5LZH - chains D and E of the 5 polymer chains in the assembly; structure by X-ray diffraction, 1.13 A resolution.

Chain D:
Name: Cholera enterotoxin B subunit
Source organism: Vibrio cholerae
UniProtKB: Q57193 (Q57193_VIBCL); residues 1-103 here correspond to UniProt positions 22-124 (UniProt number = residue number + 21)
Chain sequence (103 residues; numbered 1 to 103; the number before each row is that of its first residue):
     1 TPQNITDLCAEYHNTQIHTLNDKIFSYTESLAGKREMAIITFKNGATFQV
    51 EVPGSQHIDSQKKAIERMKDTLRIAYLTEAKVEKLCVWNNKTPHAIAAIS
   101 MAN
Modified positions: Cys-9 (S-oxy cysteine; CSX); Cys-86 (S-oxy cysteine; CSX)
Cystine bridges: Cys-9/Cys-86
Ligand contacts:
  - 7BN ((2R,4S,5R,6R)-5-acetamido-2-[4-[3-[2-[(2S,3R,4R,5R,6R)-6-(hydroxymethyl)-3,4,5-tris(oxidanyl)oxan-2-yl]ethylamino]-3-oxidanylidene-propyl]-1,2,3-triazol-1-yl]-4-oxidanyl-6-[(1R,2R)-1,2,3-tris(oxidanyl)propyl]oxane-2-carboxylic acid), molecule 1: Glu-11, Tyr-12, His-13, Glu-51, Gln-56, His-57, Ile-58, Gln-61, Trp-88, Asn-90, Lys-91
  - 7BN, molecule 2: Gly-33, Lys-34, Arg-35
From the paper describing this entry:
  - binding site for 7BN: Glu-11, His-13, Asn-14, Glu-51, Gln-61, Asn-90, Lys-91

Chain E:
Name: Cholera enterotoxin B subunit
Source organism: Vibrio cholerae
UniProtKB: Q57193 (Q57193_VIBCL); residues 1-103 here correspond to UniProt positions 22-124 (UniProt number = residue number + 21)
Chain sequence (103 residues; numbered 1 to 103; the number before each row is that of its first residue):
     1 TPQNITDLCAEYHNTQIHTLNDKIFSYTESLAGKREMAIITFKNGATFQV
    51 EVPGSQHIDSQKKAIERMKDTLRIAYLTEAKVEKLCVWNNKTPHAIAAIS
   101 MAN
Cystine bridges: Cys-9/Cys-86
Ligand contacts:
  - 7BN ((2R,4S,5R,6R)-5-acetamido-2-[4-[3-[2-[(2S,3R,4R,5R,6R)-6-(hydroxymethyl)-3,4,5-tris(oxidanyl)oxan-2-yl]ethylamino]-3-oxidanylidene-propyl]-1,2,3-triazol-1-yl]-4-oxidanyl-6-[(1R,2R)-1,2,3-tris(oxidanyl)propyl]oxane-2-carboxylic acid), molecule 1: Glu-11, Tyr-12, His-13, Glu-51, Gln-56, His-57, Ile-58, Gln-61, Trp-88, Asn-90, Lys-91
  - 7BN, molecule 2: Gly-33, Lys-34, Arg-35

Interface between chain D and chain E:
Contacting residue pairs (63; chain D residue first):
  Thr-1(D) / Met-37(E)
  Thr-1(D) / Gln-49(E)
  Thr-1(D) / Thr-92(E)
  Thr-1(D) / Pro-93(E)
  Pro-2(D) / Arg-35(E)
  Pro-2(D) / Ile-39(E)
  Pro-2(D) / Pro-93(E)
  Gln-3(D) / Ile-39(E)
  Gln-3(D) / Thr-47(E)
  Gln-3(D) / Thr-92(E)  hydrogen bond
  Gln-3(D) / Pro-93(E)
  Asn-4(D) / Ile-39(E)
  Ile-5(D) / Thr-28(E)
  Leu-8(D) / Ser-30(E)
  Leu-8(D) / Arg-35(E)
  Leu-8(D) / Met-37(E)  hydrophobic
  Glu-11(D) / Arg-35(E)  salt bridge
  Tyr-12(D) / Ala-32(E)
  Tyr-12(D) / Gly-33(E)  hydrogen bond (side chain-backbone)
  Tyr-12(D) / Arg-35(E)
  Ile-58(D) / Gly-33(E)
  Ile-58(D) / Lys-34(E)
  Ile-58(D) / Glu-36(E)
  Ser-60(D) / Glu-36(E)  hydrogen bond
  Gln-61(D) / Leu-31(E)  hydrogen bond (side chain-backbone)
  Gln-61(D) / Ala-32(E)
  Gln-61(D) / Gly-33(E)
  Gln-61(D) / Glu-36(E)
  Ala-64(D) / Leu-31(E)  hydrophobic
  Arg-67(D) / Tyr-27(E)  hydrogen bond
  Arg-67(D) / Glu-29(E)  salt bridge
  Arg-67(D) / Glu-66(E)  salt bridge
  Arg-67(D) / Lys-69(E)  hydrogen bond (side chain-backbone)
  Arg-67(D) / Asp-70(E)  salt bridge
  Arg-67(D) / Arg-73(E)
  Met-68(D) / Glu-29(E)
  Met-68(D) / Leu-31(E)  hydrophobic
  Asp-70(D) / Arg-73(E)
  Thr-71(D) / Glu-29(E)  hydrogen bond
  Thr-71(D) / Arg-73(E)  hydrogen bond
  Ile-74(D) / Leu-77(E)  hydrophobic
  Thr-78(D) / Leu-77(E)
  Ala-80(D) / Leu-77(E)  hydrophobic
  Trp-88(D) / Leu-31(E)  hydrophobic
  Ile-96(D) / Leu-31(E)
  Ala-97(D) / Ser-30(E)
  Ala-97(D) / Leu-31(E)  hydrogen bond (backbone-backbone)
  Ala-97(D) / Ala-32(E)
  Ala-98(D) / Glu-29(E)
  Ala-98(D) / Ser-30(E)
  Ile-99(D) / Tyr-27(E)
  Ile-99(D) / Thr-28(E)
  Ile-99(D) / Glu-29(E)  hydrogen bond (backbone-backbone)
  Ser-100(D) / Tyr-27(E)
  Ser-100(D) / Thr-28(E)
  Met-101(D) / Ser-26(E)
  Met-101(D) / Tyr-27(E)  hydrogen bond (backbone-backbone)
  Met-101(D) / Tyr-76(E)
  Ala-102(D) / Phe-25(E)
  Ala-102(D) / Tyr-76(E)  hydrogen bond (backbone-side chain)
  Asn-103(D) / Lys-23(E)
  Asn-103(D) / Tyr-76(E)  hydrogen bond
  Asn-103(D) / Glu-79(E)  hydrogen bond
Interface residues without a listed pair, chain D (31 interface residues in all): Val-50, Lys-63, Ile-65

In short:
31 residues of chain D face 26 of chain E across their interface, with 14 hydrogen bonds and 4 salt bridges.
Polar contacts include Glu-11(D)/Arg-35(E), Arg-67(D)/Glu-29(E) and Arg-67(D)/Glu-66(E). One compound 7BN
molecule is bound between chain D and chain E. From the paper: a binding site for 7BN at Glu-11(D), His-13(D)
and Asn-14(D) among others.
Chain D is Cholera enterotoxin B subunit and chain E is Cholera enterotoxin B subunit, both from Vibrio
cholerae; the structure, Cholera toxin classical B-pentamer in complex with inhibitor PC262, was determined by
X-ray diffraction (same publication as 5LZG, 5LZI and 5LZJ).
